Entry 1XMN (X-ray diffraction, 1.85 A resolution); this record covers chains B and D of the 8 polymer chains in the assembly.

Chain B (and D):
Protein: Thrombin heavy chain
Organism: Homo sapiens
Notes: EC 3.4.21.5; chain D of this document is another copy of the same molecule, construct and numbering; everything in this record applies to it too
UniProt: P00734 (THRB_HUMAN); the construct lacks a stretch of the UniProt sequence and is renumbered around it, so the offset changes along the chain: 16-36 = UniProt 364-384; 37-60 = UniProt 386-409; 61-77 = UniProt 419-435; 78-97 = UniProt 437-456; 7 more segments
Chain sequence (259 residues; each row starts with the number of its first residue; note: 1 number in that range is skipped by the numbering (no residue carries it; nothing is unmodelled there); a row labelled like 60A-60I holds insertion residues (60A, then the next letters in order)):
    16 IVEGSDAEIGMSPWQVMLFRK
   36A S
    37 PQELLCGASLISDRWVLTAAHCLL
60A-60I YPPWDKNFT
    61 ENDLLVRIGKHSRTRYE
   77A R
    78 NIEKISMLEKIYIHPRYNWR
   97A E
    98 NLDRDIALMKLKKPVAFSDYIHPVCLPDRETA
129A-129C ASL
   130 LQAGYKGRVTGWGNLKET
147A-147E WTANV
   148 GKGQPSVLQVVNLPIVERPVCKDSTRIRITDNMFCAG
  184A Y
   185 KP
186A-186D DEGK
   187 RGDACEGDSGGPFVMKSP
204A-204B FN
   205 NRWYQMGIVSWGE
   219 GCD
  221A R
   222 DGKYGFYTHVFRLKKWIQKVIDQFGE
Not modelled in the structure: 147E, 148, 247 (chain D: 147E, 148-150, 247)
Swiss-Prot annotation at these positions:
  - region: Ala183 to Val200 (High affinity receptor-binding region which is also known as the TP508 peptide)
  - active site (Charge relay system): His57, Asp102, Ser195
  - glycosylation: Asn60G (N-linked (GlcNAc...) (complex) asparagine)
Cystine bridges: Cys42-Cys58, Cys168-Cys182, Cys191-Cys220
Covalent attachments: N-acetylglucosamine (NAG) linked to Asn60G
Bound ions: Na+: Arg221A, Lys224
Residues lining bound ligands: 0G6 (D-phenylalanyl-N-[(2S,3S)-6-{[amino(iminio)methyl]amino}-1-chloro-2-hydroxyhexan-3-yl]-L-prolinamide): Cys42, His57, Cys58, Tyr60A, Trp60D, Glu97A, Asn98, Leu99, Ile174, Asp189, Ala190, Cys191, Glu192, Gly193, Asp194, Ser195, Val213, Ser214, Trp215, Gly216, Glu217, Gly219, Cys220, Gly226

How chain B and chain D interact:
Contacting residue pairs (17):
  Val167(B) - Asp170(D)
  Asp170(B) - Val167(D)
  Asp170(B) - Lys185(D)  salt bridge
  Asp170(B) - Asp186A(D)
  Ser171(B) - Asp186A(D)
  Thr172(B) - Asp186A(D)  hydrogen bond (backbone-side chain)
  Arg173(B) - Asp186A(D)  hydrogen bond (side chain-backbone)
  Arg173(B) - Glu186B(D)  salt bridge
  Lys185(B) - Asp170(D)  salt bridge
  Asp186A(B) - Asp170(D)
  Asp186A(B) - Ser171(D)
  Asp186A(B) - Thr172(D)  hydrogen bond (side chain-backbone)
  Asp186A(B) - Arg173(D)
  Asp186A(B) - Lys224(D)
  Glu186B(B) - Arg173(D)
  Asp222(B) - Asp222(D)
  Lys224(B) - Asp186A(D)
Other interface residues (no listed pair), chain B (12 interface residues in all): Pro186, Gly223
Other interface residues (no listed pair), chain D (12 interface residues in all): Pro186, Gly223

Summary:
Chain B and chain D each contribute 12 residues to their interface; the contacts include 3 hydrogen bonds and
3 salt bridges. Polar pairs include Asp170(B)-Lys185(D), Arg173(B)-Glu186B(D) and Thr172(B)-Asp186A(D). Chain
B binds compound 0G6. N-acetylglucosamine is covalently linked to Asn60G(B).
Chain B and chain D are both Thrombin heavy chain (Homo sapiens); the structure, Crystal structure of thrombin
bound to heparin, was determined by X-ray diffraction.
